Entry 9GE3 (electron microscopy, 2.87 A resolution); this record covers chains A and F of the 5 polymer chains in the assembly.

# Chain A
Molecule: Guanine nucleotide-binding protein subunit alpha-13
From: Homo sapiens
Reference sequence: Q14344 (GNA13_HUMAN); aligned in 2 segments with insertions or deletions, so no single offset holds: 16-58 ~ UniProt 31-73; 66-230 ~ UniProt 203-377
Sequence (230 residues; numbered 1 to 230; the number before each row is that of its first residue):
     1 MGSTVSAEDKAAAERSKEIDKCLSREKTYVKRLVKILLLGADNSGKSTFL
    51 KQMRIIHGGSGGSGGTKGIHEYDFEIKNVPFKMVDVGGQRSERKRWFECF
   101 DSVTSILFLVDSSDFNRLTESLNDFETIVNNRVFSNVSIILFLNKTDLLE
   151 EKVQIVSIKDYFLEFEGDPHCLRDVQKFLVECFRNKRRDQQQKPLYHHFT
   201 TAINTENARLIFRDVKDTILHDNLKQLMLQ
Unresolved in the structure: 1-4, 54-66
Construct notes: initiating methionine (1); expression tag (2-15); engineered mutation Asp-42 (Gly57 in Q14344), Asn-43 (Glu58 in Q14344), Asp-111 (Ser248 in Q14344), Asp-114 (Glu251 in Q14344), Asp-124 (Ile271 in Q14344), Ala-208 (Ile355 in Q14344), Ile-211 (Val358 in Q14344); linker (59-65)
Swiss-Prot annotation at these positions:
  - region: Lys-35 to Ala-41, Ser-44 to Thr-48 (G1 motif), Phe-81 to Arg-90 (G3 motif)
  - binding site (Mg(2+)): Ser-47, Thr-66
  - modified residue: Thr-66 (Phosphothreonine)

# Chain F
Molecule: Single-chain variable fragment ScFv16
From: Mus musculus
Notes: antibody fragment or engineered binder
Sequence (253 residues; each row starts with the number of its first residue):
     1 DVQLVESGGGLVQPGGSRKLSCSASGFAFSSFGMHWVRQAPEKGLEWVAY
    51 ISSGSGTIYYADTVKGRFTISRDDPKNTLFLQMTSLRSEDTAMYYCVRSI
   101 YYYGSSPFDFWGGTTLTVSSGGGGSGGGGSGGGGSDIVMTQATSSVPVTP
   151 GESVSISCRSSKSLLHSNGNTYLYWFLQRPGQSPQLLIYRMSNLASGVPD
   201 RFSGSGSGTAFTLTISRLEAEDVGVYYCMQHLEYPLTFGAGTKLELKLEV
   251 LFQ
Unresolved in the structure: 120-135, 247-253
Disulfides: Cys-158/Cys-228

# How chain A and chain F interact
Contacting residue pairs (22):
  Ser-6(A) / His-166(F)
  Ser-6(A) / Tyr-172(F)
  Ser-6(A) / Leu-232(F)  hydrogen bond (side chain-backbone)
  Ala-7(A) / His-231(F)
  Ala-7(A) / Leu-232(F)
  Ala-7(A) / Tyr-234(F)  hydrophobic
  Glu-8(A) / Tyr-101(F)
  Glu-8(A) / Tyr-172(F)
  Glu-8(A) / Tyr-174(F)  hydrogen bond
  Glu-8(A) / Arg-190(F)  salt bridge
  Glu-8(A) / His-231(F)  salt bridge
  Asp-9(A) / Asn-168(F)  hydrogen bond
  Asp-9(A) / Tyr-172(F)  hydrogen bond
  Lys-10(A) / Tyr-59(F)
  Ala-11(A) / Tyr-101(F)  hydrophobic
  Ala-12(A) / Tyr-101(F)
  Glu-14(A) / Ser-52(F)  hydrogen bond
  Glu-14(A) / Gly-56(F)  hydrogen bond (side chain-backbone)
  Glu-14(A) / Thr-57(F)  hydrogen bond
  Arg-15(A) / Ile-100(F)
  Arg-15(A) / Tyr-101(F)
  Arg-15(A) / Tyr-102(F)
Interface residues without a listed pair, chain A (10 interface residues in all): Val-5
Interface residues without a listed pair, chain F (18 interface residues in all): Tyr-50, Pro-107, Glu-233

# Overview
The interface between chain A and chain F involves 10 residues on one side and 18 on the other, with 7
hydrogen bonds and 2 salt bridges. Among the polar pairs are Glu-8(A)/Arg-190(F), Glu-8(A)/His-231(F) and
Ser-6(A)/Leu-232(F).
Chain A is Guanine nucleotide-binding protein subunit alpha-13 (Homo sapiens) and chain F is Single-chain
variable fragment ScFv16 (Mus musculus); the structure, Structure of GPR55 in complex with G13 and endogenous
lipid agonist lysophosphatidylinositol, was determined by electron microscopy (same publication as 9GE2).
